Entry 6RDU (electron microscopy, 3.50 A resolution); this record covers chains 1 and 5 of the 31 polymer chains in the assembly.

[Chain 1]
Protein: ATP synthase associated protein ASA1
From: Polytomella sp. Pringsheim 198.80
UniProt: Q85JD5 (Q85JD5_9CHLO); numbering as in UniProt (aligned over 1-618)
Sequence (618 residues; each row starts with the number of its first residue):
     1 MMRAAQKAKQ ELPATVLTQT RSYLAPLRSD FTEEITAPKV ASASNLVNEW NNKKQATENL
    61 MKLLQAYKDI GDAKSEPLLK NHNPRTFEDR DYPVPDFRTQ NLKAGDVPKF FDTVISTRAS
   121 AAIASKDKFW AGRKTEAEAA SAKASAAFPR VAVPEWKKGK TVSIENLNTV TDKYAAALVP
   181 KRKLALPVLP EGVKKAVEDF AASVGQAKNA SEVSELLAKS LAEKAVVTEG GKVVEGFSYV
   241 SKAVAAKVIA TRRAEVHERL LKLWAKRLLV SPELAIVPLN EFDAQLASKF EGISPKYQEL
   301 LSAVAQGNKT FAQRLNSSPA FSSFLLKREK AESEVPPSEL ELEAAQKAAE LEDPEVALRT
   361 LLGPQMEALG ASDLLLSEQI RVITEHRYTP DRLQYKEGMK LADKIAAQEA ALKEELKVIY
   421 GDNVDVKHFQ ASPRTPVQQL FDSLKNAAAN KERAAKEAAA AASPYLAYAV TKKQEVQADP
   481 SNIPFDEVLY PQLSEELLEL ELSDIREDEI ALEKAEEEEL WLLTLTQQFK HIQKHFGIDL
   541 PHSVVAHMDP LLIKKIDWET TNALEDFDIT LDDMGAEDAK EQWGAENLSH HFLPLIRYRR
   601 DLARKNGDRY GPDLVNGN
Disordered / not traced: 1-22, 618

[Chain 5]
Protein: Mitochondrial F1F0 ATP synthase associated 14 kDa protein
From: Polytomella sp. Pringsheim 198.80
UniProt: A0A024FSR7 (A0A024FSR7_9CHLO); numbering as in UniProt (aligned over 1-123)
Sequence (123 residues; numbered 1 to 123; the number before each row is that of its first residue):
     1 MKLLPESLQQ EAATAAVVAS WVLWHLDTQL LPTIMREHKL HACWAAAAKR YNEKLFKLNP
    61 SYDRVLSLPA VSKNQVLENV FHTAPKAPVE HLEKMVSANS KVYDALNLQS KRVLIWQVKP
   121 ALF

[How chain 1 and chain 5 interact]
Pairs across the interface - 139 pairs, chain 1 then chain 5:
  Leu79(1) with Val80(5), hydrophobic
  His82(1) with Asn79(5); Val80(5); His82(5)
  Asn83(1) with Val76(5)
  Pro84(1) with Val71(5), hydrophobic; Asn79(5)
  Arg85(1) with Pro69(5); Val71(5), hydrogen bond (side chain-backbone); Ser72(5); Lys73(5); Val76(5)
  Glu88(1) with Pro69(5); Ala70(5), hydrogen bond (side chain-backbone); Val71(5)
  Arg90(1) with Ser67(5), hydrogen bond (side chain-backbone); Leu68(5), hydrogen bond (side chain-backbone); Pro69(5)
  Val94(1) with Leu66(5), hydrophobic
  Pro95(1) with Leu66(5)
  Phe97(1) with Phe56(5), hydrophobic; Tyr62(5), hydrophobic; Asp63(5)
  Arg98(1) with Phe56(5), hydrogen bond (side chain-backbone); Asn59(5), hydrogen bond (side chain-backbone); Tyr62(5); Asp63(5), salt bridge
  Phe111(1) with Tyr62(5); Asp63(5); Leu66(5), hydrophobic
  Ile115(1) with Val65(5); Ala70(5)
  Arg118(1) with Leu66(5), hydrogen bond (side chain-backbone); Leu68(5), hydrogen bond (side chain-backbone)
  Ala119(1) with Ala70(5); Val71(5), hydrophobic; Gln75(5)
  Ala122(1) with Val71(5), hydrophobic
  Ile123(1) with Gln75(5)
  Lys126(1) with Asn79(5), hydrogen bond
  Val151(1) with Met95(5), hydrophobic
  Val153(1) with Met95(5), hydrophobic
  Pro154(1) with Asn99(5)
  Trp156(1) with Leu106(5)
  Thr161(1) with Leu106(5); Leu108(5)
  Val162(1) with Val102(5), hydrophobic; Leu106(5), hydrogen bond (backbone-backbone); Asn107(5)
  Ser163(1) with Asn107(5)
  Ile164(1) with Tyr103(5), hydrophobic; Asn107(5), hydrogen bond (backbone-side chain)
  Leu167(1) with Asn99(5); Tyr103(5), hydrophobic; Asn107(5)
  Val170(1) with Asn99(5)
  Tyr174(1) with His91(5); Leu92(5), hydrophobic; Met95(5); Asn99(5), hydrogen bond
  Ala175(1) with Leu92(5)
  Leu178(1) with Pro88(5); Val89(5), hydrophobic
  Phe282(1) with Tyr62(5), hydrophobic
  Leu286(1) with Tyr62(5), hydrophobic
  Ala287(1) with Phe56(5)
  Ser288(1) with Phe56(5)
  Lys289(1) with Glu53(5)
  Phe290(1) with Glu53(5), hydrogen bond (backbone-side chain); Phe56(5), hydrophobic
  Glu291(1) with Lys49(5), salt bridge
  Ile293(1) with Phe56(5), hydrophobic
  Glu397(1) with Ser72(5), hydrogen bond; Asn74(5), hydrogen bond; Gln75(5)
  Lys400(1) with Asn74(5)
  Leu401(1) with Lys73(5); Leu77(5), hydrophobic
  Lys404(1) with Asn74(5), hydrogen bond; Glu78(5)
  Ser463(1) with Tyr103(5)
  Pro464(1) with Tyr103(5)
  Tyr465(1) with Val96(5); Asn99(5); Ser100(5); Tyr103(5), hydrophobic
  Leu466(1) with Ser100(5)
  Ala469(1) with Val96(5), hydrophobic
  Lys473(1) with Leu92(5)
  Gln477(1) with Val89(5)
  Leu497(1) with Phe81(5), hydrophobic
  Leu500(1) with Lys73(5), hydrogen bond (backbone-side chain)
  Glu507(1) with Leu68(5); Pro69(5)
  Lys514(1) with Arg64(5), hydrogen bond (backbone-side chain)
  Trp521(1) with Leu55(5), hydrophobic
  Leu525(1) with Tyr51(5)
  Phe529(1) with Trp44(5), hydrophobic
  Phe536(1) with Glu37(5); Leu40(5), hydrophobic; His41(5)
  His542(1) with Thr33(5); Arg36(5); Glu37(5), salt bridge
  Val545(1) with Leu40(5), hydrophobic
  Leu552(1) with Leu40(5), hydrophobic
  Ile553(1) with Arg36(5)
  Ile556(1) with Met35(5); Arg36(5); Lys39(5)
  Asp557(1) with Arg36(5), salt bridge
  Glu559(1) with Lys39(5), salt bridge
  Thr560(1) with Met35(5)
  Leu564(1) with Lys39(5), hydrogen bond (backbone-side chain)
  Glu565(1) with Met35(5); Lys39(5), hydrogen bond (backbone-side chain)
  Asp568(1) with His38(5), salt bridge; Lys39(5)
  Lys580(1) with Ala46(5)
  Glu581(1) with Ala46(5); Lys49(5); Arg50(5)
  Trp583(1) with Ala42(5), hydrophobic; Cys43(5), hydrophobic
  Gly584(1) with Ala47(5)
  Ala585(1) with Ala47(5)
  Asn587(1) with Cys43(5), hydrogen bond
  Leu588(1) with Cys43(5); Trp44(5), hydrophobic; Ala47(5), hydrophobic; Tyr51(5)
  His591(1) with Trp44(5); Tyr51(5), hydrogen bond
  Phe592(1) with Tyr51(5), hydrophobic; Lys54(5); Leu55(5), hydrophobic; Leu58(5), hydrophobic
  Leu595(1) with Leu58(5), hydrophobic
  Arg599(1) with Leu58(5), hydrogen bond (side chain-backbone)
Also at the interface, not in a pair above, chain 1 (90 interface residues in all): Val114, Ala152, Thr171, Asp283, Gln408, Glu501, Ala511, Ala515, Leu522, Ile532
Also at the interface, not in a pair above, chain 5 (61 interface residues in all): Leu31, Pro32, Asn52, Lys57, Pro60

[Overview]
90 residues of chain 1 face 61 of chain 5 across their interface; the contacts include 23 hydrogen bonds and 6
salt bridges. Polar contacts include Arg98(1)-Asp63(5), Glu291(1)-Lys49(5) and His542(1)-Glu37(5).
Here chain 1 is ATP synthase associated protein ASA1 and chain 5 is Mitochondrial F1F0 ATP synthase associated
14 kDa protein, both from Polytomella sp. Pringsheim 198.80. Entry 6RDU (Cryo-EM structure of Polytomella
F-ATP synthase, Rotary substate 1E, monomer-masked refinement) was determined by electron microscopy together
with 6RD4, 6RD5, 6RD6, 6RD7, 6RD8, 6RD9 and 46 further entries from the same study.
